Entry 2I6B (X-ray diffraction, 2.30 A resolution); this record covers chain A.

# Chain A
Protein: Adenosine kinase
Source organism: Homo sapiens
UniProtKB: Q5VXR3 (Q5VXR3_HUMAN); residues 1-345 here = UniProt positions 1-345
Amino-acid sequence (345 residues; numbered 1 to 345; the number before each row is that of its first residue):
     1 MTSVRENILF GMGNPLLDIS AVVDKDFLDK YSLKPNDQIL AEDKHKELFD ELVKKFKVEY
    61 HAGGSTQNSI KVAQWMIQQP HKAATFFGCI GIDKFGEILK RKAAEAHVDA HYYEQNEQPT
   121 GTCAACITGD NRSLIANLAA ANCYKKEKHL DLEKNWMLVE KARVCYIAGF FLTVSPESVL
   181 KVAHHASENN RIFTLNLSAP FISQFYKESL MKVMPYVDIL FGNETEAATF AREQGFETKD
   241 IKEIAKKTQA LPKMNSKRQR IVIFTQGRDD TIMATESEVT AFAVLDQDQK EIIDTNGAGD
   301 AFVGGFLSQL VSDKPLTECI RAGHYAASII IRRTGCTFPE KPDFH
Not modelled in the structure: 1, 331-345
Ligand contacts: 89I (5-[4-(dimethylamino)phenyl]-6-[(6-morpholin-4-ylpyridin-3-yl)ethynyl]pyrimidin-4-amine): Asn14, Leu16, Gln38, Ile39, Leu40, Gly64, Ser65, Ala136, Leu138, Phe170, Thr173, Phe201, Tyr206

# Summary
Ligands of chain A: compound 89I.
Chain A is Adenosine kinase (Homo sapiens); the structure, Human Adenosine Kinase in Complex with An
Acetylinic Inhibitor, was determined by X-ray diffraction together with 2I6A from the same study.
